2D2C - chains B and E of the 16 polymer chains in the assembly; structure by X-ray diffraction, 3.80 A resolution.

# Chain B
Name: Cytochrome b6-f complex subunit 4
Organism: Mastigocladus laminosus
UniProt: P83792 (PETD_MASLA); numbering as in UniProt (aligned over 1-160)
Amino-acid sequence (160 residues; row label = number of the first residue in the row):
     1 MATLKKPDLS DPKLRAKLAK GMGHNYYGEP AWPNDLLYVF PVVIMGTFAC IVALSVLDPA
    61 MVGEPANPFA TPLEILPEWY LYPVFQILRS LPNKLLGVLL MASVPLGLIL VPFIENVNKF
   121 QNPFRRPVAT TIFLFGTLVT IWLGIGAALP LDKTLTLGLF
Not modelled in the structure: 1-17, 155-160
Residues lining bound ligands:
  - beta-carotene (BCR): Val43, Gly46, Thr47, Cys50
  - BNT (2,5-dibromo-3-isopropyl-6-methylbenzo-1,4-quinone): Met61, Val62, Gly63, Glu64, Pro65, Leu76
  - chlorophyll a (CLA): Tyr80, Leu81, Pro83, Val84, Ile87, Leu100, Ala102, Val104, Pro105, Leu106, Leu108, Ile132, Phe133, Gly136, Thr137, Thr140
  - heme c (HEC): Glu29, Phe40, Val43, Ile44
  - dioleoyl-phosphatidylcholine (OPC; (7R,17E)-4-hydroxy-N,N,N,7-tetramethyl-7-[(8E)-octadec-8-enoyloxy]-10-oxo-3,5,9-trioxa-4-phosphaheptacos-17-en-1-aminium 4-oxide), molecule 1: Asn34, Asp35, Tyr38
  - dioleoyl-phosphatidylcholine (OPC), molecule 2: Leu37, Tyr38, Pro41, Ile44
Reported in the primary citation:
  - binding site for BNT: Met61 to Glu64, Glu74, Leu76

# Chain E
Name: Cytochrome b6-f complex subunit VI
Organism: Mastigocladus laminosus
UniProt: P83795 (PETL_MASLA); residue numbers follow UniProt; this construct covers 1-32
Amino-acid sequence (32 residues; each row starts with the number of its first residue):
     1 MILGAVFYIV FIALFFGIAV GIIFAIKSIK LI
Residues lining bound ligands: beta-carotene (BCR): Val10, Ala13, Leu14, Phe16, Gly17, Gly21, Ile22

# Interface between chain B and chain E
Pairs across the interface - 13 pairs, chain B then chain E:
  Asp58(B) - Ile2(E)
  Trp79(B) - Met1(E)  hydrophobic
  Trp79(B) - Phe7(E)
  Tyr80(B) - Phe7(E)  hydrophobic
  Tyr82(B) - Tyr8(E)
  Phe124(B) - Ile23(E)  hydrophobic
  Phe124(B) - Phe24(E)  hydrophobic
  Phe124(B) - Lys27(E)
  Arg125(B) - Lys27(E)
  Leu134(B) - Ala19(E)  hydrophobic
  Leu134(B) - Val20(E)  hydrophobic
  Ile141(B) - Phe11(E)  hydrophobic
  Gly144(B) - Tyr8(E)
Interface residues without a listed pair, chain B (11 interface residues in all): Leu76, Phe133
Interface residues without a listed pair, chain E (12 interface residues in all): Phe15, Ile26

# Overview
11 residues of chain B face 12 of chain E across their interface. Beta-carotene is bound between chain B and
chain E. Chain B binds heme c, dioleoyl-phosphatidylcholine, compound BNT and chlorophyll a. The paper reports
a binding site for BNT at Met61(B), Glu74(B) and Leu76(B).
Here chain B is Cytochrome b6-f complex subunit 4 and chain E is Cytochrome b6-f complex subunit VI, both from
Mastigocladus laminosus. Entry 2D2C (Crystal Structure Of Cytochrome B6F Complex with DBMIB From M. Laminosus)
was determined by X-ray diffraction.
